7GUJ - chains A and D; structure by X-ray diffraction, 1.80 A resolution.

Chain A:
Name: B-cell lymphoma 6 protein
From: Homo sapiens
Reference sequence: P41182 (BCL6_HUMAN); residues 5-129 here = UniProt positions 5-129
Chain sequence (128 residues; row label = number of the first residue in the row):
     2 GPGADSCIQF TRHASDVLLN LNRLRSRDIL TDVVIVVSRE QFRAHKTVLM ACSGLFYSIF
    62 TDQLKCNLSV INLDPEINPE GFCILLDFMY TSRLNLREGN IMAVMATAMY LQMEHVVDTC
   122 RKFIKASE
Not modelled in the structure: 2-5
Construct notes: expression tag (2-4)
Curated features (UniProtKB/Swiss-Prot):
  - mutagenesis: Asn21 (N21K: Abolishes interaction with NCOR2 and HDAC2, no effect on interaction with CTBP1 and transcriptional autoinhibition; when associated with A-116 and 376-Q--Q-379), Ser59 (S59A: Abolished ubiquitination by the SCF(FBXL17) complex), His116 (H116A: Abolishes interaction with NCOR2 and HDAC2, no effect on interaction with CTBP1 and transcriptional autoinhibition; when associated with K-21 and 376-Q--Q-379)
Ligand contacts: 7ZO (5-[(5-chloranylpyrimidin-4-yl)amino]-1,3-dihydroindol-2-one): Asn21, Arg24, Leu25, Met51, Ala52, Cys53, Ser54, Gly55, Tyr58, Gln113, Met114, Glu115

Chain D:
Name: WVIP tetrapeptide
Chain sequence (6 residues; numbered 0 to 5; the number before each row is that of its first residue; numbering starts at 0):
     0 XWVIPA
Modified / non-standard residues: ACE (acetyl group) at position 0

Interface between chain A and chain D:
Pairs across the interface (12):
  Cys8(A) with Pro4(D)
  Ile9(A) with Trp1(D), hydrophobic; Val2(D)
  Gln10(A) with ACE_0(D); Trp1(D); Val2(D), hydrogen bond (backbone-backbone); Pro4(D)
  Phe11(A) with ACE_0(D); Trp1(D)
  Thr12(A) with ACE_0(D), hydrogen bond (backbone-backbone); Val2(D)
  Arg13(A) with ACE_0(D)
Interface residues without a listed pair, chain D (5 interface residues in all): Ile3

Overview:
Chain A and chain D form an interface of 6 and 5 residues respectively, with 2 hydrogen bonds. Main-chain
hydrogen bonds include Gln10(A)-Val2(D) and Thr12(A)-ACE_0(D). Chain A binds compound 7ZO. Curated annotation
(UniProt) lists 3 mutagenesis sites on chain A.
Here chain A is B-cell lymphoma 6 protein (Homo sapiens) and chain D is WVIP tetrapeptide. Entry 7GUJ (Crystal
Structure of B-cell lymphoma 6 protein BTB domain in complex with ligand 1 at 10.57 ...) was determined by
X-ray diffraction (same publication as 7GUD, 7GUE, 7GUF, 7GUG, 7GUH, 7GUI and 126 further entries).
